7DNZ - chains A and B; structure by electron microscopy, 3.60 A resolution.

== Chain A (and B) ==
Molecule: ATP-binding cassette sub-family B member 6, mitochondrial
Source organism: Homo sapiens
Notes: chain B of this document is another copy of the same molecule, construct and numbering; everything in this record applies to it too
Reference sequence: Q9NP58 (ABCB6_HUMAN); residues 1-842 here = UniProt positions 1-842
Amino-acid sequence (842 residues; numbered 1 to 842; the number before each row is that of its first residue):
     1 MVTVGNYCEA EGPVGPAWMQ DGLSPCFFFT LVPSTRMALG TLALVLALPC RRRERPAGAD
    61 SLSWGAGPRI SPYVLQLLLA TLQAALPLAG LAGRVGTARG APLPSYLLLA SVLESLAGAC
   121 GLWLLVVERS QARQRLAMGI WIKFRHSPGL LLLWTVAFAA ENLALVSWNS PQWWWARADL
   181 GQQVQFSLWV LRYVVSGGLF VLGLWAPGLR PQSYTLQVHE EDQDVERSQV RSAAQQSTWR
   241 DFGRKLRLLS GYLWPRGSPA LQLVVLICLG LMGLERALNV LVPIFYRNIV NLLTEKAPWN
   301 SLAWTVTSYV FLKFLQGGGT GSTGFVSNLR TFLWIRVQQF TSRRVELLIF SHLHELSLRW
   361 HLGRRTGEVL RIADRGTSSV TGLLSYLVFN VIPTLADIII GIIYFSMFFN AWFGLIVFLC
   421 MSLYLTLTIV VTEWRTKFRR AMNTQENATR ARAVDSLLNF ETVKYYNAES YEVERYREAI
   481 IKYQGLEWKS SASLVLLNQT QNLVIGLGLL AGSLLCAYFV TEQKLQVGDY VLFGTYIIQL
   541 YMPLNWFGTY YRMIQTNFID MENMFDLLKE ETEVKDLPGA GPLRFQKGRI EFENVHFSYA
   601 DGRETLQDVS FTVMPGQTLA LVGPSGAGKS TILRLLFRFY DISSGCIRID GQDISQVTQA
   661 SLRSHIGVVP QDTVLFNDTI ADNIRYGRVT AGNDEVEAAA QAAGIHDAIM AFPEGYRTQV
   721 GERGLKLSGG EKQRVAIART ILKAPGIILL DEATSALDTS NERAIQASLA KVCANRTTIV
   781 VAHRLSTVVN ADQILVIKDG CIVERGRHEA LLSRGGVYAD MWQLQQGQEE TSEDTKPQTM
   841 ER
Unresolved in the structure: 1-235, 827-842
Swiss-Prot annotation at these positions:
  - binding site (ATP): Tyr599, Gly623 to Arg634
  - glycosylation: Asn6 (N-linked (GlcNAc...) asparagine)
  - natural variant: Ala57 (A57T: In MCOPCB7; uncertain significance), Arg69 (R69G: In a breast cancer sample), Ser170 (S170G: In DUH3), Arg192 (R192Q: Decrease expression), Arg276 (R276W: May be a modifier of disease severity in porphyria patients), Ser322 (S322R: In DUH3), Leu356 (L356P: In DUH3), Arg375 (R375Q: In PSHK2; R375W: In PSHK2), Tyr424 (Y424H: In DUH3), Ala453 (A453V: In DUH3), Ala492 (A492T: May be a modifier of disease severity in porphyria patients), Thr521 (T521S: May be a modifier of disease severity in porphyria patients), 6 further natural variant entries in UniProt
  - mutagenesis: Asn6 (N6Q: Loss of N-glycosylation. Loss of N-glycosylation; when associated with Q-447; Q-498; Q-677 and Q-775. Does not affect substrate binding), Cys8 (C8G: Loss of N-glycosylation; C8S: Does not affect substrate binding. Does not affect N-glycosylation. Impairs endoplasmic reticulum exit. Impairs endoplasmic reticulum exit ...), Cys26 (C26A: Decreases protein expression. Affects protein stability. Loss of ability to stimulate porphyrin synthesis; C26S: Decreases protein expression. Impairs endoplasmic reticulum exit ...), Cys50 (C50A: Increases migration in the absence of DTT; when associated with A-120. Reduces migration in with the presence of DTT; when associated with A-120), Cys120 (C120A: Increases migration in the absence of DTT; when associated with A-50. Reduces migration in with the presence of DTT; when associated with A-50), Tyr286 (Y286A: Loss of substrate-stimulate ATPase activity. Impairs protein expression), Asn447 (N447Q: Does not affect N-glycosylation. Does not affect N-glycosylation; when associated with Q-498; Q-677 and Q-775. Does not affect trafficking from endoplasmic reticulum ...), Asn498 (N498Q: Does not affect N-glycosylation. Does not affect N-glycosylation; when associated with Q-447; Q-677 and Q-775. Does not affect trafficking from endoplasmic reticulum ...), Val531 (V531A: Loss of substrate-stimulate ATPase activity. Impairs protein expression), Met542 (M542A: Loss of substrate-stimulate ATPase activity), Trp546 (W546A: Loss of substrate-stimulate ATPase activity. Impairs protein expression; W546F: Does not affect substrate-stimulate ATPase activity; W546V: Loss of substrate-stimulate ATPase activity ...), Lys629 (K629A: Abolishes ATP hydrolysis. Abolishes coproporphyrin III transport; K629M: Does not affect subcellular location in early melanosome and lysosome ...), 2 further mutagenesis entries in UniProt
Ligand contacts:
  - glutathione (GSH), molecule 1: Glu346, Gly367, Leu370, Arg371, Ala373, Asp374
  - glutathione (GSH), molecule 2: Arg435, Arg439, Leu494, Leu497, Asn498, Gln501, Asn545, Trp546, Gly548, Thr549, Arg552
  - glutathione (GSH), molecule 3: Arg450, Ala453, Leu457, Tyr476
  - heme (HEM): Ser322, Asn390, Trp546, Tyr550
Reported in the primary citation:
  - binding site for heme: Trp546, Tyr550
  - mutagenesis - R435A, R439A, N498A, Q501A, N545A, W546A, Y550A, R552A: decreased catalytic activity on heme
  - mutagenesis - Y550A (3.3-fold): decreased binding to heme
  - mutagenesis - W546A/Y550A: abolished catalytic activity on heme
  - mutagenesis - M553A: unchanged catalytic activity on heme
  - binding site for glutathione: Arg435, Arg439, Asn498, Gln501, Asn545, Arg552
  - mutagenesis - R435A/R439A/N498A/Q501A/N545A/R552A: increased catalytic activity (basal activity)
  - mutagenesis - R435A, R439A, N498A, Q501A, N545A, W546A, R552A: decreased catalytic activity on hemin:GSH
  - mutagenesis - Y550A (3.3-fold): decreased catalytic activity on hemin
  - mutagenesis - W546A/Y550A: abolished catalytic activity on hemin:GSH
  - mutagenesis - M553A: unchanged catalytic activity on hemin:GSH
  - mutagenesis - R435A/R439A/N498A/Q501A/N545A/R552A: decreased stability
  - mutagenesis - E752Q: abolished catalytic activity
  - mutagenesis - R435A/R439A/R552A: increased catalytic activity (basal ATPase activity)

== Interface between chain A and chain B ==
Pairs across the interface (128; chain A residue first):
  Tyr286(A) - Tyr530(B)
  Ile289(A) - Tyr530(B)  hydrophobic
  Leu293(A) - Val520(B)  hydrophobic
  Thr294(A) - Thr294(B)  hydrogen bond
  Ala297(A) - Thr521(B)
  Trp299(A) - Tyr518(B)  hydrophobic
  Leu302(A) - Ala517(B)  hydrophobic
  Tyr309(A) - Tyr530(B)
  Val310(A) - Gly506(B)
  Val310(A) - Leu509(B)  hydrophobic
  Val310(A) - Leu510(B)
  Phe314(A) - Asn502(B)
  Phe314(A) - Leu503(B)  hydrophobic
  Gly318(A) - Ile538(B)
  Gly319(A) - Tyr541(B)
  Gly319(A) - Met542(B)
  Ser322(A) - Asn498(B)  hydrogen bond (backbone-side chain)
  Thr323(A) - Asn502(B)  hydrogen bond (backbone-side chain)
  Thr323(A) - Tyr541(B)
  Thr323(A) - Asn545(B)
  Gly324(A) - Gln499(B)
  Phe325(A) - Gln499(B)
  Asn328(A) - Asn498(B)
  Asn328(A) - Gln499(B)  hydrogen bond
  Phe332(A) - Trp488(B)  hydrophobic
  Phe332(A) - Val495(B)  hydrophobic
  Ile335(A) - Trp488(B)
  Ile335(A) - Ser491(B)
  Gln339(A) - Gln484(B)  hydrogen bond
  Gln339(A) - Glu487(B)
  Arg343(A) - Ile481(B)
  Arg343(A) - Gln484(B)
  Glu346(A) - Tyr476(B)  hydrogen bond
  Leu347(A) - Arg477(B)
  Phe350(A) - Ser456(B)
  Phe350(A) - Val473(B)  hydrophobic
  Leu353(A) - Leu457(B)  hydrophobic
  His354(A) - Ser456(B)
  His354(A) - Leu457(B)
  His354(A) - Phe460(B)
  His354(A) - Val463(B)
  Leu356(A) - Phe460(B)
  Ser357(A) - Phe460(B)
  Leu358(A) - Glu461(B)
  His361(A) - Phe460(B)
  Thr366(A) - Leu458(B)
  Leu370(A) - Leu457(B)  hydrophobic
  Asp374(A) - Arg450(B)  salt bridge
  Arg450(A) - Asp374(B)  salt bridge
  Asp455(A) - Phe676(B)
  Ser456(A) - Phe350(B)
  Ser456(A) - His354(B)
  Leu457(A) - Leu353(B)  hydrophobic
  Leu457(A) - His354(B)
  Leu457(A) - Leu370(B)  hydrophobic
  Leu458(A) - Thr366(B)
  Asn459(A) - Val674(B)
  Asn459(A) - Phe676(B)
  Phe460(A) - His354(B)
  Phe460(A) - Leu356(B)
  Phe460(A) - Ser357(B)
  Phe460(A) - His361(B)
  Glu461(A) - Leu358(B)
  Glu461(A) - Phe639(B)
  Val463(A) - His354(B)
  Val463(A) - Tyr686(B)
  Lys464(A) - Phe639(B)
  Lys464(A) - Arg663(B)
  Tyr465(A) - Phe637(B)  hydrophobic
  Tyr465(A) - Val668(B)  hydrophobic
  Tyr465(A) - Pro670(B)
  Tyr466(A) - Arg739(B)
  Asn467(A) - Ala660(B)  hydrogen bond (side chain-backbone)
  Asn467(A) - Arg663(B)
  Asn467(A) - Ser664(B)
  Tyr471(A) - Asp682(B)  hydrogen bond
  Tyr471(A) - Tyr686(B)  hydrophobic
  Tyr471(A) - Val689(B)  hydrophobic
  Glu472(A) - Tyr686(B)  hydrogen bond
  Val473(A) - Phe350(B)  hydrophobic
  Tyr476(A) - Glu346(B)  hydrogen bond
  Arg477(A) - Leu347(B)
  Ile481(A) - Arg343(B)
  Gln484(A) - Gln339(B)  hydrogen bond
  Gln484(A) - Arg343(B)
  Glu487(A) - Gln339(B)
  Trp488(A) - Ile335(B)
  Ser491(A) - Ile335(B)
  Val495(A) - Phe332(B)  hydrophobic
  Asn498(A) - Thr323(B)
  Asn498(A) - Asn328(B)
  Gln499(A) - Gly324(B)
  Gln499(A) - Phe325(B)
  Gln499(A) - Asn328(B)  hydrogen bond
  Asn502(A) - Phe314(B)
  Asn502(A) - Thr323(B)  hydrogen bond (side chain-backbone)
  Gly506(A) - Val310(B)
  Leu509(A) - Val310(B)  hydrophobic
  Leu510(A) - Val310(B)
  Ala517(A) - Leu302(B)  hydrophobic
  Tyr518(A) - Trp299(B)  hydrophobic
  Val520(A) - Leu293(B)  hydrophobic
  Thr521(A) - Ala297(B)
  Tyr530(A) - Tyr286(B)
  Tyr530(A) - Ile289(B)  hydrophobic
  Tyr530(A) - Tyr309(B)
  Tyr541(A) - Thr323(B)  hydrogen bond
  Met542(A) - Gly319(B)
  Met542(A) - Thr320(B)  hydrogen bond
  Asn545(A) - Thr323(B)
  Trp546(A) - Thr320(B)
  Phe637(A) - Tyr465(B)  hydrophobic
  Phe639(A) - Glu461(B)
  Phe639(A) - Lys464(B)
  Ala660(A) - Asn467(B)  hydrogen bond (backbone-side chain)
  Arg663(A) - Lys464(B)
  Arg663(A) - Asn467(B)
  Val668(A) - Tyr465(B)  hydrophobic
  Pro670(A) - Tyr465(B)
  Val674(A) - Asn459(B)
  Phe676(A) - Asp455(B)
  Phe676(A) - Asn459(B)
  Asp682(A) - Tyr471(B)  hydrogen bond
  Tyr686(A) - Val463(B)
  Tyr686(A) - Tyr471(B)  hydrophobic
  Tyr686(A) - Glu472(B)  hydrogen bond
  Val689(A) - Tyr471(B)  hydrophobic
  Arg739(A) - Tyr466(B)
Interface residues without a listed pair, chain A (108 interface residues in all): Ala303, Val306, Thr307, Lys313, Thr320, Ser351, Ala453, Val454, Thr462, Ala468, Glu469, Arg475, Ile480, Ala492, Leu503, Ser513, Leu514, Val527, Val531, Ile538, Gln659, Ser664, Gly687, Lys743
Interface residues without a listed pair, chain B (105 interface residues in all): Ala303, Val306, Thr307, Lys313, Gly318, Ser351, Ala453, Val454, Thr462, Ala468, Glu469, Arg475, Ile480, Ala492, Ser513, Leu514, Val527, Val531, Gly687, Lys743

== In short ==
108 residues of chain A face 105 of chain B across their interface; the contacts include 18 hydrogen bonds and
2 salt bridges. Polar pairs include Asp374(A)-Arg450(B), Thr294(A)-Thr294(B) and Ser322(A)-Asn498(B). From the
paper: a binding site for glutathione at Arg435(A), Arg439(A) and Asn498(A) among others; R435A, R439A and
N498A of chain A, among others, reduce catalytic activity on heme; 13 substitutions were tested in all.
Chain A and chain B are both ATP-binding cassette sub-family B member 6, mitochondrial (Homo sapiens); the
structure, Cryo-EM structure of the human ABCB6 (Hemin and GSH-bound), was determined by electron microscopy,
deposited together with 7DNY.
